Entry 5X2O (X-ray diffraction, 2.60 A resolution); this record covers chains A and H of the 4 polymer chains in the assembly.

== Chain A ==
Protein: Taste receptor, type 1, member 2a
Organism: Oryzias latipes
UniProt: A0A173M0G2 (A0A173M0G2_ORYLA); residues 20-474 here correspond to UniProt positions 12-466 (UniProt number = residue number - 8)
Sequence (461 residues; each row starts with the number of its first residue):
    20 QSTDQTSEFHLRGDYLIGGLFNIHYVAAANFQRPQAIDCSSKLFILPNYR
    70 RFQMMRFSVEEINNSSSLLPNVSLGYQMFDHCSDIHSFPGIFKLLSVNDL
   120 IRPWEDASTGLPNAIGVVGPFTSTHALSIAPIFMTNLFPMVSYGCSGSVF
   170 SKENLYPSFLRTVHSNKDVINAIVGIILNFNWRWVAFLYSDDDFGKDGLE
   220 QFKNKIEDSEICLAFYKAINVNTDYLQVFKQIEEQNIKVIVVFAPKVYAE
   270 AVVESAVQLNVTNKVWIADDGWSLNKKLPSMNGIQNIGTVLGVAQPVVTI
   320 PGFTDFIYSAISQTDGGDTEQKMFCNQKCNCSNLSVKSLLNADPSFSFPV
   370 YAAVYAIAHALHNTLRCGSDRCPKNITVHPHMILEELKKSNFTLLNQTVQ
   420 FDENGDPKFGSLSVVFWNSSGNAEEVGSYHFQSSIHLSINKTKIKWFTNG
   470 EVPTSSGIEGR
Not modelled in the structure: 20-24, 125-129, 332-341, 393-395, 453-455, 467-480
Construct notes: expression tag (475-480)
Disulfides: Cys-58/Cys-101, Cys-348/Cys-350, Cys-386/Cys-391
Glycans and other covalent adducts: N-acetylglucosamine (NAG) linked to Asn-83, Asn-90, Asn-279, Asn-349, Asn-410, Asn-437, Asn-459
Metal / ion sites: Na+ site 1: Ile-81, Ser-84, Leu-87, Leu-88; Na+ site 2: Tyr-175, Phe-178, Asn-423
Residues lining bound ligands: arginine (ARG): Phe-140, Thr-141, Ser-142, Gly-163, Cys-164, Ser-165, Gly-166, Asp-211, Phe-213, Pro-264, Tyr-267
From the paper describing this entry:
  - binding site for arginine: Ser-142, Gly-163, Ser-165, Asp-211
  - mutagenesis - S165A, S165I: decreased signaling in response to L-amino acids
  - mutagenesis - S165A, S165I: unchanged expression

== Chain H ==
Protein: Fab16A Heavy chain
Organism: Mus musculus
Sequence (225 residues; row label = number of the first residue in the row):
     1 EVQLQQSGPELVKPGASMKISCKASGYSFTGYSMNWVKQSHGKNLEWIGL
    51 INPYNGDTTYKQKFKGKATLTVDRSSSTAYMELLRLTSEDSAVYYCARSG
   101 RGAPTTTTAWFTYWGQGTLVTVSAAKTTPPSVYPLAPGSAAQTNSMVTLG
   151 CLVKGYFPEPVTVTWNSGSLSSGVHTFPAVLQSDLYTLSSSVTVPSSTWP
   201 SETVTCNVAHPASSTKVDKKIVPRD
Not modelled in the structure: 138-142, 225
Disulfides: Cys-22/Cys-96, Cys-151/Cys-206

== Interface between chain A and chain H ==
Residue-residue contacts (32; chain A residue first):
  Gly-194(A) / Tyr-54(H)
  Leu-197(A) / Asn-52(H)  hydrogen bond (backbone-side chain)
  Leu-197(A) / Tyr-54(H)  hydrophobic
  Asn-198(A) / Asn-55(H)  hydrogen bond
  Asn-198(A) / Asp-57(H)
  Asn-200(A) / Thr-105(H)
  Asn-200(A) / Thr-106(H)  hydrogen bond (backbone-backbone)
  Trp-201(A) / Pro-104(H)
  Arg-202(A) / Ala-103(H)
  Arg-202(A) / Pro-104(H)  hydrogen bond (backbone-backbone)
  Arg-202(A) / Thr-106(H)
  Trp-203(A) / Gly-102(H)  hydrogen bond (side chain-backbone)
  Trp-203(A) / Ala-103(H)  hydrogen bond (side chain-backbone)
  Trp-203(A) / Pro-104(H)  hydrogen bond (backbone-backbone)
  Ile-225(A) / Arg-101(H)  hydrogen bond (backbone-side chain)
  Glu-226(A) / Arg-101(H)  hydrogen bond (backbone-side chain)
  Asp-227(A) / Tyr-27(H)
  Asp-227(A) / Ser-28(H)  hydrogen bond (side chain-backbone)
  Asp-227(A) / Tyr-32(H)  hydrogen bond
  Ser-228(A) / Gly-31(H)
  Ser-228(A) / Tyr-32(H)  hydrogen bond (backbone-side chain)
  Ser-228(A) / Arg-101(H)  hydrogen bond (backbone-side chain)
  Glu-229(A) / Gly-31(H)  hydrogen bond (backbone-backbone)
  Glu-229(A) / Tyr-32(H)
  Glu-229(A) / Ser-33(H)  hydrogen bond (side chain-backbone)
  Glu-229(A) / Ser-99(H)
  Glu-229(A) / Gly-100(H)
  Glu-229(A) / Thr-106(H)
  Glu-229(A) / Ala-109(H)
  Ile-230(A) / Arg-101(H)  hydrogen bond (backbone-side chain)
  Leu-456(A) / Tyr-54(H)
  Lys-460(A) / Asp-57(H)  salt bridge
Other interface residues (no listed pair), chain A (18 interface residues in all): Phe-199, Cys-231, Leu-232
Other interface residues (no listed pair), chain H (19 interface residues in all): Thr-30

== Summary ==
18 residues of chain A and 19 residues of chain H are in contact; the contacts include 16 hydrogen bonds and 1
salt bridge. Polar pairs include Lys-460(A)/Asp-57(H), Leu-197(A)/Asn-52(H) and Asn-198(A)/Asn-55(H). From the
paper: a binding site for arginine at Ser-142(A), Gly-163(A) and Ser-165(A) among others; S165A and S165I of
chain A reduce signaling in response to L-amino acids.
Chain A is Taste receptor, type 1, member 2a (Oryzias latipes) and chain H is Fab16A Heavy chain (Mus
musculus); the structure, Crystal structure of the medaka fish taste receptor T1r2a-T1r3 ligand binding
domains in complex with L-arginine, was determined by X-ray diffraction together with 5X2P and 5X2Q from the
same study.
